6CCE - chains C and E of the 9 polymer chains in the assembly; structure by X-ray diffraction, 3.05 A resolution.

Chain C:
Protein: DNA-directed RNA polymerase subunit beta
Organism: Mycobacterium smegmatis (strain ATCC 700084 / mc(2)155)
Notes: EC 2.7.7.6
Reference sequence: P60281 (RPOB_MYCS2); numbering as in UniProt (aligned over 1-1169)
Sequence (1169 residues; row label = number of the first residue in the row):
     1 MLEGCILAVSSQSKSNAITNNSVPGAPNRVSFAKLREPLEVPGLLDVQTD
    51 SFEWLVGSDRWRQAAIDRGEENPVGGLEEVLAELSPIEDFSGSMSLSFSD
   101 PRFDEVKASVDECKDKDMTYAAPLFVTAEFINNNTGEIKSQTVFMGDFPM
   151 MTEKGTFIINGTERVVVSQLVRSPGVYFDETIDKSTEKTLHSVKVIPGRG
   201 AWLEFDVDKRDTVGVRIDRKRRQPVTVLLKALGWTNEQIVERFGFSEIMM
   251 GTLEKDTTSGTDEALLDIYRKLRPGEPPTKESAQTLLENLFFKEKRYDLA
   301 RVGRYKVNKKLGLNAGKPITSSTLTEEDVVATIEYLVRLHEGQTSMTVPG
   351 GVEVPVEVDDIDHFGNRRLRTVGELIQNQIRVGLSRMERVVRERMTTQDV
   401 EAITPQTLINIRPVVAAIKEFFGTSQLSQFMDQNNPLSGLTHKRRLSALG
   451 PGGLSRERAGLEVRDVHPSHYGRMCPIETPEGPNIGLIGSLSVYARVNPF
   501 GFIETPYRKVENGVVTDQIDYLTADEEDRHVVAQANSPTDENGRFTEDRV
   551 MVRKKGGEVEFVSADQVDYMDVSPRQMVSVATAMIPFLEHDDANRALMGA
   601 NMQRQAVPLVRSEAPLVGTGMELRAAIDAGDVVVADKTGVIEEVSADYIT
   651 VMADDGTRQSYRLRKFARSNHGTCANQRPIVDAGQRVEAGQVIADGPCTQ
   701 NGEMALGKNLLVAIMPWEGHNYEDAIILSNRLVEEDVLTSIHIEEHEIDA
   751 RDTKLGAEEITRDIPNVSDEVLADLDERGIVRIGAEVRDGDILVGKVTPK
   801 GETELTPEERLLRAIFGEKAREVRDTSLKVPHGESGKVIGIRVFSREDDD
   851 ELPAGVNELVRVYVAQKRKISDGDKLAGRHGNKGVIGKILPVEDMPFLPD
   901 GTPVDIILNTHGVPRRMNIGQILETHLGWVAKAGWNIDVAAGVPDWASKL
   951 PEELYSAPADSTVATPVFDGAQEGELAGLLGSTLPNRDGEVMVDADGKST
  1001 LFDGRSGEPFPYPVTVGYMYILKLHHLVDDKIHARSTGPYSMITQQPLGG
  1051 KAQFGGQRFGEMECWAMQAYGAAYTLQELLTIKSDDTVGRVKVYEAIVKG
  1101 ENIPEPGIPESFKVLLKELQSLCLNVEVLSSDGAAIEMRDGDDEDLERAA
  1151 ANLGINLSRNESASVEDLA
Not modelled in the structure: 1-20, 206-214, 233-236, 312-322, 1140-1169
Small-molecule neighbours: Kanglemycin A (KNG): R164, G423, T424, S425, Q426, L427, S428, Q429, F430, D432, H442, R445, S447, L449, G450, R456, P480, I488, R604, H671
Curated features (UniProtKB/Swiss-Prot):
  - mutagenesis: Q429 (Q429K/L: Rifampicin (Rif) resistant), D432 (D432V: Rifampicin (Rif) resistant; D432Y: Rifampicin (Rif) resistant; RbpA no longer rescues transcription in the presence of Rif. Decreased affinity for Rif, no change in affinity for RbpA), H442 (H442D/L/P/R/Y: Rifampicin (Rif) resistant), R445 (R445L/P: Rifampicin (Rif) resistant), S447 (S447L/P/W: Rifampicin (Rif) resistant; RbpA no longer rescues transcription in the presence of Rif, decreased affinity for Rif, no change in affinity for RbpA; tested in the Leu mutation), L449 (L449P: Rifampicin (Rif) resistant)
Reported in the primary citation:
  - binding site for Kanglemycin A: R164, T424, L427, F430, R445, S447, L449, G450, R456, R604

Chain E:
Protein: DNA-directed RNA polymerase subunit omega
Organism: Mycobacterium smegmatis (strain ATCC 700084 / mc(2)155)
Notes: EC 2.7.7.6
Reference sequence: A0QWT1 (RPOZ_MYCS2); numbering as in UniProt (aligned over 1-107)
Sequence (107 residues; row label = number of the first residue in the row):
     1 MSTPHADAQLNAADDLGIDSSAASAYDTPLGITNPPIDELLSRASSKYAL
    51 VIYAAKRARQINDYYNQLGDGILEYVGPLVEPGLQEKPLSIALREIHGDL
   101 LEHTEGE
Not modelled in the structure: 1-23, 68-73, 107

Interface between chain C and chain E:
Residue-residue contacts - 8 pairs, chain C then chain E:
  Y1070(C) with Y48(E)
  Y1074(C) with I52(E), hydrophobic
  G1100(C) with N62(E); N66(E)
  N1102(C) with R59(E), hydrogen bond (side chain-backbone); N62(E); D63(E), hydrogen bond
  I1103(C) with R59(E), hydrogen bond (backbone-side chain)
Interface residues without a listed pair, chain C (6 interface residues in all): G1071
Interface residues without a listed pair, chain E (7 interface residues in all): K56

Overview:
Chain C and chain E form an interface of 6 and 7 residues respectively, with 3 hydrogen bonds. Polar contacts
include N1102(C)-R59(E), N1102(C)-D63(E) and I1103(C)-R59(E). Bound to chain C: Kanglemycin A. UniProt lists 6
mutagenesis sites on chain C. The paper reports a binding site for Kanglemycin A at R164(C), T424(C) and
L427(C) among others.
Here chain C is DNA-directed RNA polymerase subunit beta and chain E is DNA-directed RNA polymerase subunit
omega, both from Mycobacterium smegmatis (strain ATCC 700084 / mc(2)155). Entry 6CCE (Crystal structure of a
Mycobacterium smegmatis RNA polymerase transcription initiation complex with inhibitor Kanglemycin A) was
determined by X-ray diffraction together with 6DCF and 6CCV from the same study.
